1E2M - chains A and B; structure by X-ray diffraction, 2.20 A resolution.

== Chain A (and B) ==
Name: Thymidine kinase
Source organism: Herpes simplex virus (TYPE 1 / strain 17)
Notes: EC 2.7.1.21; chain B of this document is another copy of the same molecule, construct and numbering; everything in this record applies to it too
Reference sequence: P03176 (KITH_HSV11); residues 46-376 here = UniProt positions 46-376
Sequence (331 residues; numbered 46 to 376; the number before each row is that of its first residue):
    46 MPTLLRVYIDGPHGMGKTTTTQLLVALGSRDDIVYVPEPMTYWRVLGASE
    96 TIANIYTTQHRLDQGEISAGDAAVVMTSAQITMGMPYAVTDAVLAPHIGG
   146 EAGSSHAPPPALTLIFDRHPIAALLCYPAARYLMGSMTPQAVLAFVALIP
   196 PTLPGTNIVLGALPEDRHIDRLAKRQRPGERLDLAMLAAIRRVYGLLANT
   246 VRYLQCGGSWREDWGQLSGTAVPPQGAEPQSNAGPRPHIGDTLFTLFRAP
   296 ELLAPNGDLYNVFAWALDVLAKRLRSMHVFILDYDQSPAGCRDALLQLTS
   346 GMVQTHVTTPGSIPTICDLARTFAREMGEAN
Not modelled in the structure: 70-74, 150-153, 265-279, 375-376 (chain B: 150-153, 220-225, 265-273, 375-376)
Small-molecule neighbours: 6-hydroxypropylthymine (HPT): His58, Glu83, Trp88, Ile97, Ile100, Gln125, Met128, Tyr132, Arg163, Ala167, Ala168, Tyr172, Arg222

== Chain A / chain B interface ==
Pairs across the interface - 61 pairs, chain A then chain B:
  Tyr87(A) - Gln185(B)
  Tyr87(A) - Val307(B)  hydrophobic
  Tyr87(A) - Phe308(B)
  Leu91(A) - Gln185(B)  hydrogen bond (backbone-side chain)
  Leu91(A) - Tyr305(B)
  Leu91(A) - Phe308(B)
  Gly92(A) - Gln185(B)
  Val119(A) - Val119(B)  hydrophobic
  Val119(A) - Val120(B)  hydrophobic
  Val119(A) - Ser123(B)
  Val120(A) - Val119(B)  hydrophobic
  Thr122(A) - Ser123(B)
  Ser123(A) - Val119(B)
  Ser123(A) - Thr122(B)
  Ile126(A) - Ile126(B)  hydrophobic
  Ile126(A) - Ala189(B)  hydrophobic
  Ile126(A) - Phe190(B)  hydrophobic
  Met130(A) - Leu188(B)
  Met130(A) - Ala189(B)  hydrophobic
  Ala133(A) - Leu193(B)  hydrophobic
  Val134(A) - Val307(B)
  Val134(A) - Trp310(B)
  Val134(A) - Ala311(B)
  Ala137(A) - Val314(B)  hydrophobic
  Val138(A) - Trp310(B)  hydrophobic
  Gln185(A) - Tyr87(B)
  Gln185(A) - Leu91(B)  hydrogen bond (side chain-backbone)
  Gln185(A) - Gly92(B)  hydrogen bond (side chain-backbone)
  Leu188(A) - Met130(B)
  Ala189(A) - Ile126(B)  hydrophobic
  Ala189(A) - Met130(B)  hydrophobic
  Phe190(A) - Ile126(B)  hydrophobic
  Leu193(A) - Ala133(B)  hydrophobic
  Leu193(A) - Leu193(B)
  Tyr305(A) - Leu91(B)
  Tyr305(A) - Glu371(B)
  Asn306(A) - Thr367(B)
  Asn306(A) - Glu371(B)  hydrogen bond (backbone-side chain)
  Val307(A) - Tyr87(B)  hydrophobic
  Val307(A) - Met130(B)  hydrophobic
  Val307(A) - Val134(B)
  Val307(A) - Glu371(B)  hydrogen bond (backbone-side chain)
  Val307(A) - Met372(B)  hydrophobic
  Phe308(A) - Tyr87(B)
  Phe308(A) - Leu91(B)
  Phe308(A) - Met130(B)  hydrophobic
  Trp310(A) - Val134(B)
  Trp310(A) - Val138(B)
  Trp310(A) - Leu364(B)  hydrophobic
  Trp310(A) - Thr367(B)
  Trp310(A) - Phe368(B)
  Ala311(A) - Val134(B)
  Val314(A) - Ala137(B)  hydrophobic
  Leu364(A) - Trp310(B)
  Thr367(A) - Asn306(B)
  Thr367(A) - Trp310(B)
  Phe368(A) - Trp310(B)
  Glu371(A) - Tyr305(B)
  Glu371(A) - Asn306(B)  hydrogen bond (side chain-backbone)
  Glu371(A) - Val307(B)  hydrogen bond (side chain-backbone)
  Met372(A) - Val307(B)  hydrophobic
Also at the interface, not in a pair above, chain A (38 interface residues in all): Ala118, Pro141, Leu169, Ala192, Pro196, Glu296, Lys317, Arg318
Also at the interface, not in a pair above, chain B (38 interface residues in all): Ala118, Pro131, Pro141, Leu169, Ala192, Pro196, Lys317, Arg318

== Summary ==
The chain A/chain B interface involves 38 residues from each chain; the contacts include 7 hydrogen bonds.
Among the polar pairs are Leu91(A)-Gln185(B), Gln185(A)-Gly92(B) and Asn306(A)-Glu371(B). Ligands of chain A:
6-hydroxypropylthymine.
Chain A and chain B are both Thymidine kinase (Herpes simplex virus (TYPE 1 / strain 17)); the structure, HPT
+ HMTT, was determined by X-ray diffraction, deposited together with 1E2P and 1E2N.
